2WYW - chains A and C of the 4 polymer chains in the assembly; structure by X-ray diffraction, 1.90 A resolution.

[Chain A (and C)]
Molecule: Enoyl-[acyl carrier protein] reductase
Source organism: Thermus thermophilus
Notes: EC 1.3.1.10; chain C of this document is another copy of the same molecule, construct and numbering; everything in this record applies to it too
UniProtKB: Q5SLI9 (Q5SLI9_THET8); residue numbers follow UniProt; this construct covers 1-261
Sequence (261 residues; each row starts with the number of its first residue):
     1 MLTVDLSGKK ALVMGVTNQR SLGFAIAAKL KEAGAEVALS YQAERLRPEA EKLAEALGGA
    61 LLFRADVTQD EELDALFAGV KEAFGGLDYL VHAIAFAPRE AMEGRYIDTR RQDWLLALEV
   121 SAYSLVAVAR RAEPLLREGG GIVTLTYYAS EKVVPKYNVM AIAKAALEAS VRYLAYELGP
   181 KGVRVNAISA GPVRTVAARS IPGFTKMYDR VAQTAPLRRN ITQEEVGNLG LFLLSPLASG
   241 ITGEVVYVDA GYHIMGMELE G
Unresolved in the structure: 260-261 (chain C: 259-261)
Small-molecule neighbours:
  - NAD (nicotinamide-adenine-dinucleotide): G15, V16, T17, S21, L22, G23, Q42, L46, A65, D66, V67, T68, A93, I94, A95, F96, V120, L145, T146, Y147, Y157, K164, A190, G191, P192, V193, T195, V196, A197, F204
  - triclosan (TCL): A95, F96, A97, M102, Y147, Y157, M160, K164, P192, A197, A198, S200, I201, F204, M207
What the authors report for this chain:
  - binding site for triclosan: Y157, M160, A197, A198, I201

[How chain A and chain C interact]
Contacting residue pairs - 35 pairs, chain A then chain C:
  Y147(A) with M257(C)
  Y148(A) with K152(C), hydrogen bond; G256(C)
  K152(A) with K152(C); H253(C), hydrogen bond (side chain-backbone); I254(C); G256(C)
  V153(A) with I254(C), hydrogen bond (backbone-backbone); M255(C); G256(C), hydrogen bond (backbone-backbone); M257(C)
  P155(A) with M257(C)
  M207(A) with M257(C), hydrophobic
  R210(A) with R210(C); M257(C); E258(C), salt bridge
  V211(A) with M257(C), hydrophobic
  Y252(A) with G256(C), hydrogen bond (side chain-backbone); M257(C)
  H253(A) with K152(C), hydrogen bond (backbone-side chain)
  I254(A) with K152(C); V153(C), hydrogen bond (backbone-backbone)
  M255(A) with V153(C)
  G256(A) with Y148(C); K152(C); V153(C), hydrogen bond (backbone-backbone)
  M257(A) with Y147(C); Y148(C), hydrogen bond (backbone-side chain); P155(C); M207(C), hydrophobic; R210(C); Y252(C)
  E258(A) with P155(C); R210(C), hydrogen bond (backbone-side chain)
  L259(A) with K206(C)
Other interface residues (no listed pair), chain A (17 interface residues in all): V154
Other interface residues (no listed pair), chain C (18 interface residues in all): E151, V154, V211

[Overview]
17 residues of chain A and 18 residues of chain C are in contact, with 10 hydrogen bonds and 1 salt bridge.
Polar pairs include R210(A)-E258(C), Y148(A)-K152(C) and K152(A)-H253(C). Ligands of chain A: NAD and
triclosan. From the paper: a binding site for triclosan at Y157(A), M160(A) and A197(A) among others.
Chain A and chain C are both Enoyl-[acyl carrier protein] reductase (Thermus thermophilus); the structure,
High resolution structure of Thermus thermophilus enoyl-acyl carrier protein reductase NAD and triclosan-form,
was determined by X-ray diffraction (same publication as 2WYU and 2WYV).
